8HXX - chains K and M of the 7 polymer chains in the assembly; structure by electron microscopy, 3.00 A resolution.

Chain K:
Molecule: Transcriptional regulatory protein SIN3
From: Saccharomyces cerevisiae
UniProtKB: P22579 (SIN3_YEAST); numbering as in UniProt (aligned over 1-1536)
Amino-acid sequence (1536 residues; numbered 1 to 1536; the number before each row is that of its first residue):
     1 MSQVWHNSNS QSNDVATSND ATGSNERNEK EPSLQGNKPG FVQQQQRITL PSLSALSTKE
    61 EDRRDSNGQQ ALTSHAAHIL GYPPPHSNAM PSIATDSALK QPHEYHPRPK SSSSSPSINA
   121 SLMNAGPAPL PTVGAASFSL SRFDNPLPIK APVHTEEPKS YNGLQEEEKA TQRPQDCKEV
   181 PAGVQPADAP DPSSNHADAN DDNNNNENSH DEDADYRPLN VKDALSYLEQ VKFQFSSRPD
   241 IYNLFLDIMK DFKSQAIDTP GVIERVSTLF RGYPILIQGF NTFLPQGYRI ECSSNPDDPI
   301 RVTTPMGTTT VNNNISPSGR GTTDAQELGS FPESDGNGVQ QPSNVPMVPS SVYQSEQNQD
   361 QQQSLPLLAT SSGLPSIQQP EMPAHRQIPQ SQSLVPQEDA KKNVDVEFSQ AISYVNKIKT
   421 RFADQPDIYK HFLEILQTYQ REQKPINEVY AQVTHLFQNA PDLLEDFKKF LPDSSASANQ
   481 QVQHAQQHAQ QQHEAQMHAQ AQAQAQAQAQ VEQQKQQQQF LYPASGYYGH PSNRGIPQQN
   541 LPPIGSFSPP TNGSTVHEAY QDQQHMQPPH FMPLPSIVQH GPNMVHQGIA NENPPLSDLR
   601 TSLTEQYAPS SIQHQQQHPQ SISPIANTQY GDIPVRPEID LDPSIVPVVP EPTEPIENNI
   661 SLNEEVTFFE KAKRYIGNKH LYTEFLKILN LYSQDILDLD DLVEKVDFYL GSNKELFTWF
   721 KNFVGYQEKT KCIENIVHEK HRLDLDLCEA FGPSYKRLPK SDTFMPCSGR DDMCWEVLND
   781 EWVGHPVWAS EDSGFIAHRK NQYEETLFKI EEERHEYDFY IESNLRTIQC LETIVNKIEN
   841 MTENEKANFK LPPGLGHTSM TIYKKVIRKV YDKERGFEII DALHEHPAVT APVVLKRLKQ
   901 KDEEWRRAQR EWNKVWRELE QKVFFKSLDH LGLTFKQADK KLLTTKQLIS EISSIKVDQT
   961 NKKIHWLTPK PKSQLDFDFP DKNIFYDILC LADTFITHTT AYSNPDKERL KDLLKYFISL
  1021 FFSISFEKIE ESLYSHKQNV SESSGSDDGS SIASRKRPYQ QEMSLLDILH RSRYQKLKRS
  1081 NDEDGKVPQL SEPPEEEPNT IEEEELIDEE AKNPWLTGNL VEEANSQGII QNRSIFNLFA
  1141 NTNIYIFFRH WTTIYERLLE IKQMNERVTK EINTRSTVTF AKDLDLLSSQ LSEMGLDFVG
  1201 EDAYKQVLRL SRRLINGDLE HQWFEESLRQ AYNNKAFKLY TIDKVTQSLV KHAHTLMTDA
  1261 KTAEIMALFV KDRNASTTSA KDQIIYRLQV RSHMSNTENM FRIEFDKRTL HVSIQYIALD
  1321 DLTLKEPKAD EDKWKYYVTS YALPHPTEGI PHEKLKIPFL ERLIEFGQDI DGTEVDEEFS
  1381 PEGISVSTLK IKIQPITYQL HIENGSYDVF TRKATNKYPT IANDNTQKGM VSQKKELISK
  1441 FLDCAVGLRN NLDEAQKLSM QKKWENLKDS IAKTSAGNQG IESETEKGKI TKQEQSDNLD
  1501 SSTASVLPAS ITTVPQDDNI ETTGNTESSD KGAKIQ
Unresolved in the structure: 1-660, 729-747, 1034-1127, 1323-1536
Swiss-Prot annotation at these positions:
  - modified residue: Ser137 (Phosphoserine), Thr303 (Phosphothreonine), Thr304 (Phosphothreonine), Ser316 (Phosphoserine), Ser1046 (Phosphoserine)

Chain M:
Molecule: Chromatin modification-related protein EAF3
From: Saccharomyces cerevisiae
UniProtKB: A0A8H4F719 (A0A8H4F719_YEASX); residue numbers follow UniProt; this construct covers 1-401
Amino-acid sequence (401 residues; numbered 1 to 401; the number before each row is that of its first residue):
     1 MVDLEQEFAL GGRCLAFHGP LMYEAKILKI WDPSSKMYTS IPNDKPGGSS QATKEIKPQK
    61 LGEDESIPEE IINGKCFFIH YQGWKSSWDE WVGYDRIRAY NEENIAMKKR LANEAKEAKK
   121 SLLEQQKKKK LSTSLGGPSN GGKRKGDSRS NASISKSTSQ SFLTSSVSGR KSGRSSANSL
   181 HPGSSLRSSS DQNGNDDRRR SSSLSPNMLH HIAGYPTPKI SLQIPIKLKS VLVDDWEYVT
   241 KDKKICRLPA DVTVEMVLNK YEHEVSQELE SPGSQSQLSE YCAGLKLYFD KCLGNMLLYR
   301 LERLQYDELL KKSSKDQKPL VPIRIYGAIH LLRLISVLPE LISSTTMDLQ SCQLLIKQTE
   361 DFLVWLLMHV DEYFNDKDPN RSDDALYVNT SSQYEGVALG M
Unresolved in the structure: 1-218

How chain K and chain M interact:
Contacting residue pairs - 21 pairs, chain K then chain M:
  Phe751(K) - Arg381(M)
  Lys756(K) - Asn380(M)
  Lys756(K) - Asn389(M)
  Lys756(K) - Thr390(M)
  Arg757(K) - Pro379(M)  hydrogen bond (side chain-backbone)
  Arg757(K) - Asn380(M)  hydrogen bond (backbone-side chain)
  Arg757(K) - Arg381(M)
  Arg757(K) - Ser382(M)  hydrogen bond (side chain-backbone)
  Arg757(K) - Asp383(M)  salt bridge
  Arg757(K) - Asn389(M)  hydrogen bond (backbone-side chain)
  Leu758(K) - Thr390(M)
  Leu758(K) - Ser391(M)
  Pro759(K) - Val388(M)  hydrophobic
  Pro759(K) - Asn389(M)
  Trp782(K) - Asn380(M)
  His785(K) - Ser392(M)
  Trp788(K) - Thr390(M)
  Trp788(K) - Ser391(M)
  Trp788(K) - Ser392(M)
  Trp788(K) - Glu395(M)  hydrogen bond
  Asp792(K) - Lys243(M)  salt bridge
Other interface residues (no listed pair), chain K (12 interface residues in all): Glu749, Asp762, Val787
Other interface residues (no listed pair), chain M (13 interface residues in all): Asp242

In short:
12 residues of chain K face 13 of chain M across their interface, with 5 hydrogen bonds and 2 salt bridges.
Among the polar pairs are Arg757(K)-Asp383(M), Asp792(K)-Lys243(M) and Arg757(K)-Pro379(M).
Chain K is Transcriptional regulatory protein SIN3 and chain M is Chromatin modification-related protein EAF3,
both from Saccharomyces cerevisiae; the structure, Cryo-EM structure of the histone deacetylase complex Rpd3S,
was determined by electron microscopy together with 8HXY, 8HXZ, 8HY0 and 8JHO from the same study.
